3SWN - chains A and B of the 6 polymer chains in the assembly; structure by X-ray diffraction, 2.50 A resolution.

== Chain A ==
Name: U6 snRNA-associated Sm-like protein LSm5
Organism: Schizosaccharomyces pombe
UniProt: O42978 (LSM5_SCHPO); residues 1-80 here = UniProt positions 1-80
Amino-acid sequence (82 residues; row label = number of the first residue in the row; numbers below 1 keep their minus sign (Met-1 is residue -1)):
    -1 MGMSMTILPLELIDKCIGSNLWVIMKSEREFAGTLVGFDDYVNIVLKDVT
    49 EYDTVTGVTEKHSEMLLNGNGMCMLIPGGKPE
Not modelled in the structure: -1 to 3, 80
Differences from the reference sequence: expression tag (-1 to 0)
Ion coordination: Zn2+: Glu49, His60 (shared with Tyr69(B) of chain B)

== Chain B ==
Name: U6 snRNA-associated Sm-like protein LSm6
Organism: Schizosaccharomyces pombe
UniProt: Q9UUI1 (LSM6_SCHPO); residue numbers follow UniProt; this construct covers 1-75
Amino-acid sequence (77 residues; row label = number of the first residue in the row; numbers below 1 keep their minus sign (Met-1 is residue -1)):
    -1 MGMDSSPNEFLNKVIGKKVLIRLSSGVDYKGILSCLDGYMNLALERTEEY
    49 VNGKKTNVYGDAFIRGNNVLYVSALDD
Not modelled in the structure: -1 to 2, 74-75
Differences from the reference sequence: expression tag (-1 to 0)
Ion coordination: Zn2+ site 1 near Cys33 (its only coordinating residue here); Zn2+ site 2 near Asp59 (its only coordinating residue here); Zn2+ site 3: Tyr69 (shared with Glu49(A), His60(A) of chain A)

== Chain A / chain B interface ==
Contacting residue pairs (34; chain A residue first):
  Met23(A) with Leu68(B), hydrophobic
  Arg27(A) with Arg20(B); Leu68(B)
  Phe29(A) with Tyr69(B), hydrophobic
  Val34(A) with Ser3(B)
  Gly35(A) with Ser3(B)
  Phe36(A) with Pro5(B)
  Asp37(A) with Pro5(B)
  Asn41(A) with Pro5(B)
  Val43(A) with Ser3(B); Pro5(B), hydrophobic; Phe8(B), hydrophobic
  Glu49(A) with Tyr69(B)
  Glu58(A) with Arg20(B), salt bridge
  His60(A) with Tyr69(B); Ser71(B), hydrogen bond
  Glu62(A) with Phe8(B); Lys11(B), salt bridge; Ser71(B), hydrogen bond (backbone-side chain)
  Met63(A) with Phe8(B), hydrophobic; Tyr69(B), hydrophobic; Val70(B)
  Leu64(A) with Phe8(B); Leu9(B), hydrophobic; Met38(B), hydrophobic; Tyr69(B); Val70(B), hydrogen bond (backbone-backbone)
  Leu65(A) with Leu68(B)
  Asn66(A) with Met38(B); Gly64(B), hydrogen bond (side chain-backbone); Asn65(B); Val67(B); Leu68(B), hydrogen bond (backbone-backbone)
  Asn68(A) with Asn65(B), hydrogen bond (side chain-backbone)
Other interface residues (no listed pair), chain B (18 interface residues in all): Ser4, Leu18, Asn66, Ala72

== Overview ==
The chain A/chain B interface involves 18 residues from each chain; the contacts include 6 hydrogen bonds and
2 salt bridges. Polar contacts include Glu58(A)-Arg20(B), Glu62(A)-Lys11(B) and His60(A)-Ser71(B). Glu49(A),
His60(A) and Tyr69(B) coordinate Zn2+ site 3.
Here chain A is U6 snRNA-associated Sm-like protein LSm5 and chain B is U6 snRNA-associated Sm-like protein
LSm6, both from Schizosaccharomyces pombe. Entry 3SWN (Structure of the LSm657 Complex: An Assembly
Intermediate of the LSm1 7 and LSm2 8 Rings) was determined by X-ray diffraction.
